PDB entry 7T2P | electron microscopy, 3.47 A resolution | chains H and L of the 4 polymer chains in the assembly

# Chain H
Molecule: K11 Fab heavy chain
Organism: Macaca mulatta
Notes: antibody fragment or engineered binder
Amino-acid sequence (485 residues; numbered -17 to 446 plus 21 insertion-coded residues; the number before each row is that of its first residue; a row labelled like 35A-35B holds insertion residues (35A, then the next letters in order); numbers below 1 keep their minus sign (Asp-17 is residue -17)):
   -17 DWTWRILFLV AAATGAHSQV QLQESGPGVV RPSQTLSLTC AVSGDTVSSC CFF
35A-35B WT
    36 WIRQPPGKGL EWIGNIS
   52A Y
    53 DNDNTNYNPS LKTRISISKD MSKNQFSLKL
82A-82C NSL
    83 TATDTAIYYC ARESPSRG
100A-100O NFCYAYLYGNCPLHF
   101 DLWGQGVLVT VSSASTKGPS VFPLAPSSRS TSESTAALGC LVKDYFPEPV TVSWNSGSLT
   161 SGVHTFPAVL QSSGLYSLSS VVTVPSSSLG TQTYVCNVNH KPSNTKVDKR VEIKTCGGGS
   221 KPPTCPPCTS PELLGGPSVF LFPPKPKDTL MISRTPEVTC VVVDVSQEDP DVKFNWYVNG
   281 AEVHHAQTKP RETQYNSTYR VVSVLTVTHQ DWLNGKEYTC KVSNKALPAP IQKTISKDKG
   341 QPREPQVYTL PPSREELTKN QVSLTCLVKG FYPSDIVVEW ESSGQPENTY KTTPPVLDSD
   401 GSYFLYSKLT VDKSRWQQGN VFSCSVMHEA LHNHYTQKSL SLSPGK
Disordered / not traced: -17 to 2, 114-446
Cystine bridges: Cys100C-Cys100K

# Chain L
Molecule: K11 Fab light chain
Organism: Macaca mulatta
Notes: antibody fragment or engineered binder
Amino-acid sequence (232 residues; each row starts with the number of its first residue; note: 1 number in that range is skipped by the numbering (no residue carries it; nothing is unmodelled there); numbers below 1 keep their minus sign (Glu-18 is residue -18)):
   -18 ETDTLLLWVL LLWVPGSTGD ILLTQSPSSL SGSVGDRVTI TCRASQGINS YLNWYQQKPG
    42 KAPKLLIYFA NRLQSGVPSR FSGSGSGTEF TLTISSLQSE DGATYYCQQY DTF
    96 PTFGPGTKLD IKRTVAAPSV FIFPPSEDQV KSGTVSVVCL LNNFYPREAS VKWKVDGALK
   156 TGNSQESVTE QDSKDNTYSL SSTLTLSSTE YQSHKVYACE VTHQGLSSPV TKSFNRGEC
Disordered / not traced: -18 to 0, 108-214
Cystine bridges: Cys23-Cys88

# How chain H and chain L interact
Contacting residue pairs - 40 pairs, chain H then chain L:
  Gln39(H) with Gln38(L), hydrogen bond; Tyr87(L), hydrogen bond
  Gly44(H) with Tyr87(L)
  Leu45(H) with Pro44(L), hydrophobic; Tyr87(L), hydrophobic; Thr97(L); Phe98(L)
  Trp47(H) with Phe94(L), hydrophobic; Pro96(L)
  Asn58(H) with Phe94(L)
  Tyr59(H) with Phe94(L)
  Tyr91(H) with Gln38(L); Lys42(L); Ala43(L), hydrophobic
  Phe100B(H) with Arg53(L)
  Tyr100H(H) with Tyr91(L); Asp92(L); Pro96(L), hydrophobic
  Gly100I(H) with Tyr32(L), hydrogen bond (backbone-side chain); Tyr91(L), hydrogen bond (backbone-backbone); Asp92(L), hydrogen bond (backbone-backbone)
  Cys100K(H) with Tyr32(L); Tyr91(L)
  Pro100L(H) with Tyr32(L); Phe50(L), hydrophobic; Tyr91(L)
  Leu100M(H) with Asn34(L), hydrogen bond (backbone-side chain); Tyr91(L)
  His100N(H) with Asn34(L); Leu46(L); Tyr49(L)
  Phe100O(H) with Tyr36(L), hydrogen bond (backbone-side chain); Leu46(L); Gln89(L); Phe98(L), hydrophobic
  Asp101(H) with Leu46(L); Gln55(L)
  Trp103(H) with Tyr36(L); Pro44(L), hydrogen bond (side chain-backbone)
  Gly104(H) with Ala43(L)
Interface residues without a listed pair, chain H (24 interface residues in all): Ile37, Lys43, Glu95, Ser98, Asn100J, Gln105
Interface residues without a listed pair, chain L (23 interface residues in all): Lys45, Thr93, Pro100

# Overview
24 residues of chain H face 23 of chain L across their interface, with 8 hydrogen bonds. Among the polar pairs
are Gln39(H)-Gln38(L), Gln39(H)-Tyr87(L) and Gly100I(H)-Tyr32(L).
Here chain H is K11 Fab heavy chain and chain L is K11 Fab light chain, both from Macaca mulatta. Entry 7T2P
(The Envelope Glycoprotein SIVmac239.K180S SOSIP trimer in complex with 3 copies of the neutralizing antibody
K11) was determined by electron microscopy, deposited together with 7T4G.
